PDB entry 2BF6 | X-ray diffraction, 0.97 A resolution | chain A

[Chain A]
Protein: Exo-alpha-sialidase
From: Clostridium perfringens
Notes: EC 3.2.1.18
UniProtKB: Q59310 (Q59310); numbering as in UniProt (aligned over 243-691)
Amino-acid sequence (449 residues; numbered 243 to 691; the number before each row is that of its first residue):
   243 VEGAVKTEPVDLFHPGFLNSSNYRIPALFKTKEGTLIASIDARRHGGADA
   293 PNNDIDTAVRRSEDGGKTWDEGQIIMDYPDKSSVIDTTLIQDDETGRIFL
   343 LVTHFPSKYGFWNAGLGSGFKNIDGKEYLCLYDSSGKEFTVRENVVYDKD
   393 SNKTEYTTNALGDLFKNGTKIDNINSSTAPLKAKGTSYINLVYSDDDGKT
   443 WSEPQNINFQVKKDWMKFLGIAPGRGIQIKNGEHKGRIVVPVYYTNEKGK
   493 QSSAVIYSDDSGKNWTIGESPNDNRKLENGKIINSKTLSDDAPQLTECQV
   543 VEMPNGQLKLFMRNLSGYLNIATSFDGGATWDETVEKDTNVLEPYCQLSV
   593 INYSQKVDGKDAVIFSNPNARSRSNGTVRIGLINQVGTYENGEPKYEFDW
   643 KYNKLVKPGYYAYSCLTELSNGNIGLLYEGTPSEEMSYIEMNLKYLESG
Bound ions: Ca2+ site 1: Asp296, Asp298, Asp319, Tyr320; Ca2+ site 2: Asp515, Trp573
Residues lining bound ligands: N-acetyl-alpha-neuraminic acid (SIA): Arg266, Ile267, Arg285, Asp291, Ile327, Asp328, Phe347, Phe353, Phe460, Tyr485, Gln493, Glu539, Arg555, Tyr587, Arg615, Tyr655
From the paper describing this entry:
  - binding site for N-acetyl-alpha-neuraminic acid: Arg266, Arg285, Asp291, Ile327, Asp328, Phe347, Phe353, Phe460, Tyr485, Gln493, Thr538, Arg555, Arg615, Tyr655
  - contacts within the chain: Glu539-Tyr655 (hydrogen bond), Arg266-Glu671
  - catalytic residues: Asp291, Glu539, Tyr655

[Summary]
Chain A binds N-acetyl-alpha-neuraminic acid. Asp296, Asp298, Asp319 and Tyr320 form the Ca2+ site 1. Asp515
and Trp573 coordinate Ca2+ site 2. From the paper: catalytic residues Asp291, Glu539 and Tyr655; a binding
site for N-acetyl-alpha-neuraminic acid at Arg266, Arg285 and Asp291 among others.
Chain A is Exo-alpha-sialidase (Clostridium perfringens); the structure, Atomic Resolution Structure of the
bacterial sialidase NanI from Clostridium perfringens in complex with alpha-Sialic Acid ..., was determined by
X-ray diffraction (same publication as 2VK5, 2VK6 and 2VK7).
